3POA - chains A and B; structure by X-ray diffraction, 2.01 A resolution.

== Chain A ==
Protein: Putative uncharacterized protein TB39.8
Organism: Mycobacterium tuberculosis
Notes: fragment: FHA domain
Reference sequence: P71590 (P71590_MYCTU); residues 1-97 here correspond to UniProt positions 431-527 (UniProt number = residue number + 430)
Sequence (100 residues; each row starts with the number of its first residue):
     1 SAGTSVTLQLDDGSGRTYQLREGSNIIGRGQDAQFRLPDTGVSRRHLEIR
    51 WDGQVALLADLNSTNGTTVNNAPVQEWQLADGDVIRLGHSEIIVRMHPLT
Not modelled in the structure: 1-3, 100
Sequence notes: expression tag (98-100)
Bound ions: Zn2+: D81, H97
From the paper describing this entry:
  - specificity-determining residues: N65, H89
  - mutagenesis - R29A (Kd 20 mM), R44A, T64A, N65A (Kd 20 mM): decreased binding to synthetic phosphopeptide (chain B)
  - mutagenesis - S43A: abolished binding to synthetic phosphopeptide (chain B)
  - mutagenesis - S43A: unchanged stability
  - specificity-determining residues: G41, S43, T64 (from molecular simulation)

== Chain B ==
Protein: synthetic phosphopeptide
Sequence (12 residues; numbered 1 to 12; the number before each row is that of its first residue):
     1 DTAPTEKIAYKK
Not modelled in the structure: 1, 9-12
Modified positions: T5 (phosphothreonine; TPO)

== How chain A and chain B interact ==
Pairs across the interface (21; chain A residue first):
  R29(A) with T2(B); A3(B), hydrogen bond (side chain-backbone); P4(B); T5(B)
  T40(A) with T5(B); E6(B), hydrogen bond (backbone-backbone)
  G41(A) with T5(B); E6(B)
  V42(A) with T5(B)
  S43(A) with T5(B)
  R44(A) with T2(B), hydrogen bond (side chain-backbone); A3(B), hydrogen bond (side chain-backbone); P4(B); T5(B)
  T64(A) with T5(B); K7(B), hydrogen bond (backbone-side chain)
  N65(A) with E6(B); K7(B); I8(B)
  G88(A) with I8(B)
  H89(A) with I8(B)
From the paper, about this interface:
  - interface residues, chain A: R29(A), T40(A), G41(A), S43(A), R44(A), T64(A), N65(A), G88(A), H89(A)
  - interface residues, chain A: V42(A) (from molecular simulation)

== In short ==
Chain A and chain B form an interface of 10 and 7 residues respectively; the contacts include 5 hydrogen
bonds. Polar pairs include R29(A)-A3(B), R44(A)-T2(B) and R44(A)-A3(B). The paper reports that R29A, R44A and
T64A of chain A, among others, reduce binding to synthetic phosphopeptide (chain B); interface residues
R29(A), T40(A) and G41(A) among others; 5 substitutions were tested in all.
Here chain A is Putative uncharacterized protein TB39.8 (Mycobacterium tuberculosis) and chain B is synthetic
phosphopeptide. Entry 3POA (Structural and functional analysis of phosphothreonine-dependent FHA domain
interactions) was determined by X-ray diffraction (same publication as 3PO8).
